PDB entry 1EUT | X-ray diffraction, 2.50 A resolution | chain A

Chain A:
Molecule: Sialidase
From: Micromonospora viridifaciens
Notes: EC 3.2.1.18
UniProt: Q02834 (NANH_MICVI); residues 43-647 here = UniProt positions 43-647
Sequence (605 residues; row label = number of the first residue in the row):
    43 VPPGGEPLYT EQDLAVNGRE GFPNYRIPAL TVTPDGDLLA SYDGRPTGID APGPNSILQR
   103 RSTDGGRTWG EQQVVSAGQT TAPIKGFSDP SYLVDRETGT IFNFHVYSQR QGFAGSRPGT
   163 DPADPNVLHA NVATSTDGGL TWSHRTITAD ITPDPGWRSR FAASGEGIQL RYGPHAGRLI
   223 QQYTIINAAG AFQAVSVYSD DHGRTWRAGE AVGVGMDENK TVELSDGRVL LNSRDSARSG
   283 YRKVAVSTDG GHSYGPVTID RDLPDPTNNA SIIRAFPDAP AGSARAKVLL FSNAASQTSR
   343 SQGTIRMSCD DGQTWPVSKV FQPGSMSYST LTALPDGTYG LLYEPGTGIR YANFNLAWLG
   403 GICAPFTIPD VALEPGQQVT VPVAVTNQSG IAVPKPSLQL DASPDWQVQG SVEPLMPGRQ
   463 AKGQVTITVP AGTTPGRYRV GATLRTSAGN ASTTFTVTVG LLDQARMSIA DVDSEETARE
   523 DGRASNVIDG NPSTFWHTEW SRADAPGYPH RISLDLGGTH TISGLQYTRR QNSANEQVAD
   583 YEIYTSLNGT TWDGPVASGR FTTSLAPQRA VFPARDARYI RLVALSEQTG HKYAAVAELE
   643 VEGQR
Unresolved in the structure: 43-46
Disulfide bonds: Cys-351/Cys-405
Bound ions: Na+: Asn-528, Asp-531, Asn-533, Thr-536, Ala-639, Glu-640
Curated features (UniProtKB/Swiss-Prot):
  - active site: Asp-92 (Proton acceptor), Glu-260 (Nucleophile), Tyr-370 (Nucleophile)
  - binding site (substrate): Arg-68, Arg-276

In short:
Asn-528, Asp-531, Asn-533, Thr-536, Ala-639 and Glu-640 coordinate Na+. From UniProt: 3 active-site residues
and substrate-binding residues Arg-68 and Arg-276.
Chain A is Sialidase (Micromonospora viridifaciens); the structure, Sialidase, large 68KD form, complexed with
galactose, was determined by X-ray diffraction together with 1EUR, 1EUS and 1EUU from the same study.
